9CHS - chains A and D of the 4 polymer chains in the assembly; structure by electron microscopy, 3.40 A resolution.

# Chain A (and D)
Molecule: Potassium voltage-gated channel subfamily H member 2
Source organism: Homo sapiens
Notes: chain D of this document is another copy of the same molecule, construct and numbering; everything in this record applies to it too
UniProt: Q12809 (KCNH2_HUMAN); aligned to UniProt positions 1-784 over residues 241-1024 (the alignment contains insertions or deletions, so no single offset holds)
Amino-acid sequence (784 residues; row label = number of the first residue in the row):
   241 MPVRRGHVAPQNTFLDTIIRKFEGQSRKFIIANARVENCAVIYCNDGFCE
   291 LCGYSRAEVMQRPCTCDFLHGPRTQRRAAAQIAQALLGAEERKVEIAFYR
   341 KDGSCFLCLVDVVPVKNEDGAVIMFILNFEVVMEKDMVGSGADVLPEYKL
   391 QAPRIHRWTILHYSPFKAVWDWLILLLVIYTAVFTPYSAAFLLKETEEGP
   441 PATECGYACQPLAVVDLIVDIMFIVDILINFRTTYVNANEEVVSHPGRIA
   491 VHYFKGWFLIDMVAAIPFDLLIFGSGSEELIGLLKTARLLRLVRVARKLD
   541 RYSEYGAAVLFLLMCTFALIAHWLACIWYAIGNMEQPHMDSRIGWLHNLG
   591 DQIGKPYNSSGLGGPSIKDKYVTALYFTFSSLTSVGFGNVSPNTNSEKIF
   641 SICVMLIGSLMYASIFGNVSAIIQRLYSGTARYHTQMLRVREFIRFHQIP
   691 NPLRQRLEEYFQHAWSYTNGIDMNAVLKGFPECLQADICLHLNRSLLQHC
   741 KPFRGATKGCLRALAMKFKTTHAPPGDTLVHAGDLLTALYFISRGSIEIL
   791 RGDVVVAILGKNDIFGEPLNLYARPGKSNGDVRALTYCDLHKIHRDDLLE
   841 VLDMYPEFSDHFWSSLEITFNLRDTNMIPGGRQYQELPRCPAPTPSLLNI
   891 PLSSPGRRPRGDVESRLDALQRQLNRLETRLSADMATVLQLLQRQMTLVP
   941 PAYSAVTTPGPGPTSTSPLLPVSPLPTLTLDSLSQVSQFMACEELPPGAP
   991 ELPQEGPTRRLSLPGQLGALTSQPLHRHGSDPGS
Disordered / not traced: 241-397, 435-448, 478-480, 514-515, 710-1024

# Chain A / chain D interface
Contacting residue pairs (44; chain A residue first):
  Ser543(A) - His674(D)
  Glu544(A) - Arg681(D)  salt bridge
  Ile583(A) - Gln592(D)
  Ile583(A) - Ile593(D)
  Ile583(A) - Gly594(D)
  Phe617(A) - Phe627(D)  hydrophobic
  Ser621(A) - Phe627(D)
  Ser624(A) - Thr623(D)
  Ser624(A) - Ser624(D)
  Ser624(A) - Val625(D)
  Val625(A) - Val625(D)
  Gly626(A) - Val625(D)
  Gly626(A) - Gly626(D)
  Gly628(A) - Phe627(D)
  Ser631(A) - Phe627(D)
  Ser631(A) - Asn629(D)
  Pro632(A) - Tyr616(D)  hydrophobic
  Pro632(A) - Asn629(D)  hydrogen bond (backbone-side chain)
  Asn633(A) - Ile593(D)
  Asn633(A) - Asn629(D)  hydrogen bond
  Asn635(A) - Asp609(D)  hydrogen bond
  Asn635(A) - Val612(D)
  Lys638(A) - Leu589(D)
  Lys638(A) - Val612(D)
  Lys638(A) - Thr613(D)  hydrogen bond
  Ile639(A) - Val612(D)  hydrophobic
  Ile642(A) - Tyr616(D)
  Ile642(A) - Phe619(D)  hydrophobic
  Met645(A) - Tyr616(D)
  Met645(A) - Phe619(D)
  Met645(A) - Ser620(D)  hydrogen bond (side chain-backbone)
  Met645(A) - Thr623(D)
  Met645(A) - Val625(D)  hydrophobic
  Leu646(A) - Met554(D)  hydrophobic
  Leu646(A) - Phe557(D)  hydrophobic
  Leu646(A) - Phe619(D)  hydrophobic
  Ser649(A) - Phe557(D)
  Ser649(A) - Tyr652(D)
  Ser649(A) - Phe656(D)
  Leu650(A) - Met554(D)  hydrophobic
  Arg665(A) - Thr675(D)  hydrogen bond
  Arg665(A) - Leu678(D)
  Tyr707(A) - Phe686(D)
  Asn709(A) - Glu682(D)  hydrogen bond
Interface residues without a listed pair, chain A (27 interface residues in all): Ser620, Val630, Ser641, Ser654
Interface residues without a listed pair, chain D (31 interface residues in all): Lys608, Leu615, Val659, Ile663, Ala671

# Overview
27 residues of chain A and 31 residues of chain D are in contact; the contacts include 7 hydrogen bonds and 1
salt bridge. Among the polar pairs are Glu544(A)-Arg681(D), Pro632(A)-Asn629(D) and Asn633(A)-Asn629(D).
Both chains are Potassium voltage-gated channel subfamily H member 2 (Homo sapiens). Entry 9CHS (Cryo-EM
structure of the human ether-a-go-go related K+ channel (hERG) in 3 mM K+ without symmetry) was determined by
electron microscopy (same publication as 9CHP, 9CHQ and 9CHR).
